Entry 1PL4 (X-ray diffraction, 1.47 A resolution); this record covers chains A and D of the 4 polymer chains in the assembly.

== Chain A (and D) ==
Protein: Superoxide dismutase [Mn], mitochondrial
Organism: Homo sapiens
Notes: EC 1.15.1.1; chain D of this document is another copy of the same molecule, construct and numbering; everything in this record applies to it too
Reference sequence: P04179 (SODM_HUMAN); residues 1-198 here correspond to UniProt positions 25-222 (UniProt number = residue number + 24)
Chain sequence (198 residues; row label = number of the first residue in the row):
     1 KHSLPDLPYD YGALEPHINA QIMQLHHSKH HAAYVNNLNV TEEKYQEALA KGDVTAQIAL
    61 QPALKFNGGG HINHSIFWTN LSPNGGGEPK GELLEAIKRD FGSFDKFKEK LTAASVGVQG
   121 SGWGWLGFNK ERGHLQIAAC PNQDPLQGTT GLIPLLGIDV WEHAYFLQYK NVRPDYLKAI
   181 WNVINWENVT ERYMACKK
Construct notes: engineered mutation F166 (Tyr190 in P04179)
Metal / ion sites: Mn2+: H26, H74, D159, H163
UniProt features mapped onto this chain:
  - binding site (Mn(2+)): H26, H74, D159, H163
  - modified residue: Y34 (3'-nitrotyrosine), K44 (N6-acetyllysine), K51 (N6-acetyllysine), K90 (N6-acetyllysine), K98 (N6-acetyllysine), K106 (N6-acetyllysine), K178 (N6-acetyllysine)

== Interface between chain A and chain D ==
Contacting residue pairs (43):
  H2(A) with G52(D); V54(D)
  E42(A) with L49(D); V54(D); Q57(D), hydrogen bond
  Y45(A) with Y45(D), hydrophobic; L64(D)
  Q46(A) with Q46(D), hydrogen bond; L49(D)
  L49(A) with E42(D); Q46(D); L49(D), hydrophobic
  G52(A) with H2(D)
  V54(A) with H2(D); G68(D); I72(D), hydrophobic
  T55(A) with I72(D); G148(D)
  Q57(A) with E42(D), hydrogen bond; L64(D)
  I58(A) with L64(D), hydrophobic; K65(D); G69(D); P145(D), hydrophobic
  A59(A) with G148(D)
  Q61(A) with Q61(D), hydrogen bond (backbone-side chain); L64(D); K65(D)
  L64(A) with Y45(D); Q57(D); I58(D), hydrophobic; Q61(D)
  K65(A) with I58(D); Q61(D)
  G68(A) with V54(D)
  G69(A) with I58(D)
  I72(A) with V54(D), hydrophobic; T55(D)
  P145(A) with I58(D), hydrophobic
  Q147(A) with T55(D)
  G148(A) with T55(D); I58(D); A59(D)
Also at the interface, not in a pair above, chain A (22 interface residues in all): L38, T149
Also at the interface, not in a pair above, chain D (22 interface residues in all): L38, Q147, T149

== Overview ==
Chain A and chain D each contribute 22 residues to their interface; the contacts include 4 hydrogen bonds.
Polar contacts include E42(A)-Q57(D), Q46(A)-Q46(D) and Q61(A)-Q61(D). H26(A), H74(A), D159(A) and H163(A)
coordinate Mn2+. From UniProt: 4 Mn2+-binding residues on chain A.
Chain A and chain D are both Superoxide dismutase [Mn], mitochondrial (Homo sapiens); the structure, Crystal
Structure of human MnSOD Y166F mutant, was determined by X-ray diffraction, deposited together with 1PM9.
